Entry 4X1Y (X-ray diffraction, 3.19 A resolution); this record covers chains C and E of the 5 polymer chains in the assembly.

[Chain C]
Name: Tubulin alpha chain
Source organism: Ovis aries
UniProtKB: D0VWZ0 (D0VWZ0_SHEEP); residues 1-451 here = UniProt positions 1-451
Amino-acid sequence (451 residues; row label = number of the first residue in the row):
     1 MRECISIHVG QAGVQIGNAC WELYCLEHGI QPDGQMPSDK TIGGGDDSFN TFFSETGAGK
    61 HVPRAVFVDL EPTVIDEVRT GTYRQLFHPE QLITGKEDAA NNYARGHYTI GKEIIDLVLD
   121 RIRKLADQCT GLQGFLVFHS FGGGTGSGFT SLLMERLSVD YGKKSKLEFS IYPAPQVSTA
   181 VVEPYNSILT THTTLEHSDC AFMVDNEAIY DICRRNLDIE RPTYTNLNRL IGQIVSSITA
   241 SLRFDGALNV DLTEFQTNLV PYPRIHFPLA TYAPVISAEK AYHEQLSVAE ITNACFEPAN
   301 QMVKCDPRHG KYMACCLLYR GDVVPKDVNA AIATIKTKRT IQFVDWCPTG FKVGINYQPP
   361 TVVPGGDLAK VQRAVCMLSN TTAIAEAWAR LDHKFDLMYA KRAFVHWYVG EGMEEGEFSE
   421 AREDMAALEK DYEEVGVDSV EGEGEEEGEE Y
Disordered / not traced: 38-45, 439-451
Small-molecule neighbours:
  - 3WV (N,2-dimethyl-L-alanyl-N-[(3R,4S,5S)-1-{(2S)-2-[(1R,2R)-3-{[(1S)-1-carboxy-2-phenylethyl]amino}-1-methoxy-2-methyl-3-oxopropyl]pyrrolidin-1-yl}-3-methoxy-5-methyl-1-oxoheptan-4-yl]-N-methyl-L-valinamide): A247, N249, P325, V328, N329, F351, V353
  - GTP (guanosine-5'-triphosphate): G10, Q11, A12, Q15, I16, D69, E71, V74, D98, A99, S140, G142, G143, G144, T145, G146, I171, P173, V177, S178, T179, E183, N206, Y224, L227, N228, I231
  - colchicine (LOC; N-[(7S)-1,2,3,10-tetramethoxy-9-oxo-6,7-dihydro-5H-benzo[d]heptalen-7-yl]ethanamide): N101, S178, T179, A180, V181

[Chain E]
Name: Stathmin-4
Source organism: Rattus norvegicus
UniProtKB: P63043 (STMN4_RAT); residues 5-145 here correspond to UniProt positions 49-189 (UniProt number = residue number + 44)
Amino-acid sequence (142 residues; row label = number of the first residue in the row):
     4 ADMEVIELNK ATSGQSWEVI LKPPSFDGVP EFNASLPRRR DPSLEEIQKK LEAAEERRKY
    64 QEAELLKHLA EKREHEREVI QKAIEENNNF IKMAKEKLAQ KMESNKENRE AHLAAMLERL
   124 QEKDKHAEEV RKNKELKEEA SR
Disordered / not traced: 4-8, 35-44, 142-145
Sequence notes: expression tag (4); engineered mutation A14 (Cys58 in P63043), W20 (Phe64 in P63043)
Swiss-Prot annotation at these positions:
  - modified residue: S46 (Phosphoserine)

[Interface between chain C and chain E]
Pairs across the interface (29; chain C residue first):
  Y103(C) - K104(E)
  H107(C) - K104(E)
  Y108(C) - K104(E)  hydrogen bond
  Y108(C) - M105(E)  hydrophobic
  Y108(C) - N108(E)
  T109(C) - R112(E)
  E155(C) - L101(E)
  E155(C) - K104(E)  salt bridge
  R156(C) - L101(E)
  S158(C) - F93(E)
  S158(C) - I94(E)
  V159(C) - I94(E)
  V159(C) - A97(E)  hydrophobic
  V159(C) - K98(E)
  G162(C) - N90(E)
  G162(C) - F93(E)
  G162(C) - I94(E)
  K163(C) - N90(E)  hydrogen bond (backbone-side chain)
  K163(C) - F93(E)
  T193(C) - K104(E)
  G410(C) - R112(E)
  G410(C) - H115(E)
  E411(C) - N108(E)  hydrogen bond (backbone-side chain)
  E411(C) - R112(E)  salt bridge
  G412(C) - N108(E)
  G412(C) - N111(E)
  G412(C) - R112(E)
  E414(C) - S107(E)  hydrogen bond
  E414(C) - N111(E)
Other interface residues (no listed pair), chain C (20 interface residues in all): K112, L152, E196, M413, E417
Other interface residues (no listed pair), chain E (14 interface residues in all): K100

[Summary]
The interface between chain C and chain E involves 20 residues on one side and 14 on the other, with 4
hydrogen bonds and 2 salt bridges. Among the polar pairs are E155(C)-K104(E), E411(C)-R112(E) and
Y108(C)-K104(E). Chain C binds compound 3WV, GTP and colchicine.
Chain C is Tubulin alpha chain (Ovis aries) and chain E is Stathmin-4 (Rattus norvegicus); the structure,
Discovery of cytotoxic Dolastatin 10 analogs with N-terminal modifications, was determined by X-ray
diffraction, deposited together with 4X1I, 4X1K and 4X20.
